PDB entry 8HH8 | electron microscopy, 2.80 A resolution | chains D and G of the 7 polymer chains in the assembly

[Chain D]
Molecule: ATP synthase subunit beta
Organism: Bacillus sp. PS3
Notes: EC 7.1.2.2
Reference sequence: A0A0M4U1P9 (A0A0M4U1P9_BACP3); residue numbers follow UniProt; this construct covers 1-473
Sequence (484 residues; numbered -10 to 473; the number before each row is that of its first residue; numbers below 1 keep their minus sign (Met-10 is residue -10)):
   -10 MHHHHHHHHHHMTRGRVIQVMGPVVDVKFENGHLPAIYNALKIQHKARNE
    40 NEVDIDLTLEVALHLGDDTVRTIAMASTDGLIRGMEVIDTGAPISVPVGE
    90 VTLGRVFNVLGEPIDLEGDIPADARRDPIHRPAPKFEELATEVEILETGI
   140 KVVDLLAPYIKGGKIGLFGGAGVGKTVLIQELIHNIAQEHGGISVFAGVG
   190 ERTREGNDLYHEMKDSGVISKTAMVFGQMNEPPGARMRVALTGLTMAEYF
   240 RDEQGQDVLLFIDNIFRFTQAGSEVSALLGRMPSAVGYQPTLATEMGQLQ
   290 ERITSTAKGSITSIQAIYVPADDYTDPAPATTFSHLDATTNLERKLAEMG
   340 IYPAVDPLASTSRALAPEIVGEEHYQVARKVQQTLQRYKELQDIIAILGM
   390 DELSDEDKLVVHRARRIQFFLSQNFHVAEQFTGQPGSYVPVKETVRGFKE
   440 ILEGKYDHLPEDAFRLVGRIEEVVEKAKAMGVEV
Unresolved in the structure: -10 to 0, 472-473
Sequence notes: initiating methionine (-10); expression tag (-9 to 0)
Ion coordination: Mg2+: Thr165 (together with ADP, phosphate ion)
Ligand contacts: ADP (adenosine-5'-diphosphate): Gly159, Ala160, Gly161, Val162, Gly163, Lys164, Thr165, Val166, Tyr341, Phe414, Ala417, Phe420, Thr421

[Chain G]
Molecule: ATP synthase gamma chain
Organism: Bacillus sp. PS3
Reference sequence: A0A0M4TPJ7 (A0A0M4TPJ7_BACP3); residues 2-285 here = UniProt positions 2-285
Sequence (284 residues; numbered 2 to 285; the number before each row is that of its first residue):
     2 ASLRDIKTRINATKKTSQITKAMEMVSTSKLNRAEQNAKSFVPYMEKIQE
    52 VVANVALGAGGASHPMLVSRPVKKTGYLVITSDRGLAGAYNSNVLRLVYQ
   102 TIQKRHASPDEYAIIVIGRVGLSFFRKRNMPVILDITRLPDQPSFADIKE
   152 IARKTVGLFADGTFDELYMYYNHYVSAIQQEVTERKLLPLTDLAENKQRT
   202 VYEFEPSQEEILDVLLPQYAESLIYGALLDAKASEHAARMTAMKNATDNA
   252 NELIRTLTLSYNRARQAAITQEITEIVAGANALQ
Unresolved in the structure: 285

[Interface between chain D and chain G]
Pairs across the interface (14):
  Gly269(D) - Leu284(G)
  Met271(D) - Ala281(G)  hydrophobic
  Met271(D) - Leu284(G)  hydrophobic
  Pro272(D) - Ile277(G)
  Pro272(D) - Gly280(G)
  Pro272(D) - Ala281(G)
  Ser273(D) - Ile277(G)
  Ala274(D) - Ile277(G)
  Ala310(D) - Arg5(G)
  Asp311(D) - Arg5(G)
  Ile383(D) - Ile20(G)  hydrophobic
  Leu387(D) - Met24(G)  hydrophobic
  Asp390(D) - Arg85(G)  salt bridge
  Glu391(D) - Arg85(G)  salt bridge
Also at the interface, not in a pair above, chain D (13 interface residues in all): Arg270, Asp382
Also at the interface, not in a pair above, chain G (9 interface residues in all): Leu87

[Overview]
Chain D and chain G form an interface of 13 and 9 residues respectively, with 2 salt bridges. Polar pairs
include Asp390(D)-Arg85(G) and Glu391(D)-Arg85(G). Chain D binds ADP.
Chain D is ATP synthase subunit beta and chain G is ATP synthase gamma chain, both from Bacillus sp. PS3; the
structure, F1 domain of FoF1-ATPase from Bacillus PS3,post-hyd,lowATP, was determined by electron microscopy
(same publication as 8HH1, 8HH2, 8HH3, 8HH4, 8HH5, 8HH6 and 5 further entries).
